Entry 9IJF (X-ray diffraction, 2.73 A resolution); this record covers chains A and D of the 4 polymer chains in the assembly.

[Chain A (and D)]
Molecule: Putative AMP-binding enzyme
Source organism: Kutzneria albida DSM 43870
Notes: chain D of this document is another copy of the same molecule, construct and numbering; everything in this record applies to it too
Reference sequence: W5W4E6 (W5W4E6_9PSEU); numbering as in UniProt (aligned over 1-553)
Sequence (569 residues; each row starts with the number of its first residue; numbers below 1 keep their minus sign (Met-15 is residue -15)):
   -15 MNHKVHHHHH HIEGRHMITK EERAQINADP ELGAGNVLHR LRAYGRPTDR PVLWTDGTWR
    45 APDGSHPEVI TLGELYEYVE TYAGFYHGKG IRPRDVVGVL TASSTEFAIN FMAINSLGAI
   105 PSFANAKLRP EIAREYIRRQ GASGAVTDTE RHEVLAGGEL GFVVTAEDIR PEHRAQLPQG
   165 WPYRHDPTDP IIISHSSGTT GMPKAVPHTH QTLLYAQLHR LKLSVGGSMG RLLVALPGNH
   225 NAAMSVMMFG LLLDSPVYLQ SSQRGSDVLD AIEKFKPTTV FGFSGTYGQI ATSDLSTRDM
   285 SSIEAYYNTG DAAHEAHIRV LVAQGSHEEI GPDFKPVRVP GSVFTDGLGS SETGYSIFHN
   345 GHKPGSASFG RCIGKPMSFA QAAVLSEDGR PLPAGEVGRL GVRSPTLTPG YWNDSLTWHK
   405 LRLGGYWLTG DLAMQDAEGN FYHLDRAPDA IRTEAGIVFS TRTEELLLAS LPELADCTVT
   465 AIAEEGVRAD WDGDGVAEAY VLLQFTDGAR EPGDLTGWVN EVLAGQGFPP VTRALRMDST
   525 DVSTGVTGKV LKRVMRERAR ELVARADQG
Disordered / not traced: -15 to 1, 540-553 (chain D: -15 to 0, 524-553)
Differences from the reference sequence: initiating methionine (-15); expression tag (-14 to 0)

[Chain A / chain D interface]
Pairs across the interface - 51 pairs, chain A then chain D:
  Arg78(A) with Leu400(D); His403(D), hydrogen bond (side chain-backbone); Lys404(D); Arg406(D), hydrogen bond (side chain-backbone); Leu407(D)
  Asp79(A) with Lys404(D), salt bridge
  Val80(A) with Leu400(D), hydrophobic
  Gln124(A) with Leu400(D)
  Gly125(A) with Leu400(D)
  Arg168(A) with Asp372(D); Arg374(D)
  Asp170(A) with Arg387(D), salt bridge; Gly408(D); Gly409(D), hydrogen bond (side chain-backbone)
  Thr172(A) with His403(D); Arg406(D), hydrogen bond; Gly409(D)
  Pro174(A) with His403(D)
  Asp372(A) with Arg168(D), salt bridge
  Arg374(A) with Arg168(D)
  Arg387(A) with Asp170(D), salt bridge
  Tyr395(A) with Ser399(D)
  Trp396(A) with Ser399(D); Leu400(D); His403(D)
  Asn397(A) with Asn397(D); Asp398(D); Ser399(D), hydrogen bond (side chain-backbone); Leu400(D), hydrogen bond (side chain-backbone)
  Asp398(A) with Asn397(D)
  Ser399(A) with Tyr395(D); Trp396(D); Asn397(D), hydrogen bond (backbone-side chain)
  Leu400(A) with Arg78(D); Val80(D), hydrophobic; Gln124(D); Gly125(D); Trp396(D), hydrophobic; Asn397(D), hydrogen bond (backbone-side chain)
  His403(A) with Arg78(D), hydrogen bond (backbone-side chain); Thr172(D); Pro174(D); Trp396(D)
  Lys404(A) with Arg78(D); Asp79(D), salt bridge
  Arg406(A) with Arg78(D), hydrogen bond (backbone-side chain); Thr172(D), hydrogen bond
  Leu407(A) with Arg78(D)
  Gly408(A) with Asp170(D)
  Gly409(A) with Asp170(D), hydrogen bond (backbone-side chain); Thr172(D)
Interface residues without a listed pair, chain A (26 interface residues in all): Tyr167, Asp173

[In short]
Chain A and chain D form an interface of 26 and 24 residues respectively; the contacts include 12 hydrogen
bonds and 5 salt bridges. Among the polar pairs are Asp79(A)-Lys404(D), Asp170(A)-Arg387(D) and
Asp372(A)-Arg168(D).
Both chains are Putative AMP-binding enzyme (Kutzneria albida DSM 43870). Entry 9IJF (Structure of
ATP-dependent diazotase CmaA6) was determined by X-ray diffraction, deposited together with 8ZTZ.
